Entry 6BHA (X-ray diffraction, 1.60 A resolution); this record covers chains B and C of the 3 polymer chains in the assembly.

# Chain B
Protein: Caspase-3
From: Homo sapiens
Notes: EC 3.4.22.56
Reference sequence: P42574 (CASP3_HUMAN); numbering as in UniProt (aligned over 176-277)
Sequence (103 residues; row label = number of the first residue in the row):
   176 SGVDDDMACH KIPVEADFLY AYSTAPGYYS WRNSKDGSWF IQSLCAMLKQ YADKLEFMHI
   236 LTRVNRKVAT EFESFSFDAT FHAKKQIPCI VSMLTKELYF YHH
Disordered / not traced: 176-178
Sequence notes: expression tag (278)
Swiss-Prot annotation at these positions:
  - modified residue: Arg-207 (Microbial infection: ADP-riboxanated arginine)
  - mutagenesis: Arg-207 (R207A: Abolished ADP-riboxanation by C.violaceum CopC)
Reported in the primary citation:
  - post-translational modification sites: Thr-245, Ser-249 (proposed by the authors, not directly observed)

# Chain C
Protein: Ac-Asp-Glu-Val-Asp-CMK
Sequence (6 residues; each row starts with the number of its first residue):
     1 XDEVDX
Modified positions: ACE (acetyl group) at position 1; 0QE (chloromethane) at position 6

# Interface between chain B and chain C
Residue-residue contacts - 18 pairs, chain B then chain C:
  Tyr-204(B) / Val-4(C)  hydrophobic
  Ser-205(B) / Val-4(C)
  Ser-205(B) / Asp-5(C)  hydrogen bond (backbone-backbone)
  Trp-206(B) / Asp-2(C)
  Trp-206(B) / Glu-3(C)
  Trp-206(B) / Val-4(C)
  Arg-207(B) / ACE_1(C)
  Arg-207(B) / Asp-2(C)
  Arg-207(B) / Glu-3(C)  salt bridge
  Arg-207(B) / Val-4(C)
  Arg-207(B) / Asp-5(C)  salt bridge
  Asn-208(B) / ACE_1(C)
  Asn-208(B) / Asp-2(C)  hydrogen bond
  Ser-209(B) / ACE_1(C)  hydrogen bond (backbone-backbone)
  Trp-214(B) / Asp-2(C)  hydrogen bond
  Glu-248(B) / Asp-2(C)
  Ser-249(B) / Asp-2(C)
  Phe-250(B) / Asp-2(C)  hydrogen bond (backbone-side chain)
Interface residues without a listed pair, chain B (11 interface residues in all): Phe-256
Interface residues without a listed pair, chain C (6 interface residues in all): 0QE_6

# Overview
11 residues of chain B and 6 residues of chain C are in contact; the contacts include 5 hydrogen bonds and 2
salt bridges. Polar contacts include Arg-207(B)/Glu-3(C), Arg-207(B)/Asp-5(C) and Asn-208(B)/Asp-2(C). Curated
annotation (UniProt) lists one mutagenesis site on chain B. The paper reports modification sites Thr-245(B)
and Ser-249(B).
Here chain B is Caspase-3 (Homo sapiens) and chain C is Ac-Asp-Glu-Val-Asp-CMK. Entry 6BHA (Caspase-3 Mutant -
T152V) was determined by X-ray diffraction (same publication as 6BDV, 6BFJ, 6BFK, 6BFL, 6BFO, 6BG0 and 7
further entries).
